8HKC - chains F and E of the 7 polymer chains in the assembly; structure by electron microscopy, 2.49 A resolution.

[Chain F]
Molecule: DNA-directed RNA polymerase subunit beta'
Source organism: Escherichia coli K-12
Notes: EC 2.7.7.6
Reference sequence: P0A8T7 (RPOC_ECOLI); numbering as in UniProt (aligned over 2-1407)
Sequence (1425 residues; numbered -1 to 1423; the number before each row is that of its first residue; numbers below 1 keep their minus sign (Met-1 is residue -1)):
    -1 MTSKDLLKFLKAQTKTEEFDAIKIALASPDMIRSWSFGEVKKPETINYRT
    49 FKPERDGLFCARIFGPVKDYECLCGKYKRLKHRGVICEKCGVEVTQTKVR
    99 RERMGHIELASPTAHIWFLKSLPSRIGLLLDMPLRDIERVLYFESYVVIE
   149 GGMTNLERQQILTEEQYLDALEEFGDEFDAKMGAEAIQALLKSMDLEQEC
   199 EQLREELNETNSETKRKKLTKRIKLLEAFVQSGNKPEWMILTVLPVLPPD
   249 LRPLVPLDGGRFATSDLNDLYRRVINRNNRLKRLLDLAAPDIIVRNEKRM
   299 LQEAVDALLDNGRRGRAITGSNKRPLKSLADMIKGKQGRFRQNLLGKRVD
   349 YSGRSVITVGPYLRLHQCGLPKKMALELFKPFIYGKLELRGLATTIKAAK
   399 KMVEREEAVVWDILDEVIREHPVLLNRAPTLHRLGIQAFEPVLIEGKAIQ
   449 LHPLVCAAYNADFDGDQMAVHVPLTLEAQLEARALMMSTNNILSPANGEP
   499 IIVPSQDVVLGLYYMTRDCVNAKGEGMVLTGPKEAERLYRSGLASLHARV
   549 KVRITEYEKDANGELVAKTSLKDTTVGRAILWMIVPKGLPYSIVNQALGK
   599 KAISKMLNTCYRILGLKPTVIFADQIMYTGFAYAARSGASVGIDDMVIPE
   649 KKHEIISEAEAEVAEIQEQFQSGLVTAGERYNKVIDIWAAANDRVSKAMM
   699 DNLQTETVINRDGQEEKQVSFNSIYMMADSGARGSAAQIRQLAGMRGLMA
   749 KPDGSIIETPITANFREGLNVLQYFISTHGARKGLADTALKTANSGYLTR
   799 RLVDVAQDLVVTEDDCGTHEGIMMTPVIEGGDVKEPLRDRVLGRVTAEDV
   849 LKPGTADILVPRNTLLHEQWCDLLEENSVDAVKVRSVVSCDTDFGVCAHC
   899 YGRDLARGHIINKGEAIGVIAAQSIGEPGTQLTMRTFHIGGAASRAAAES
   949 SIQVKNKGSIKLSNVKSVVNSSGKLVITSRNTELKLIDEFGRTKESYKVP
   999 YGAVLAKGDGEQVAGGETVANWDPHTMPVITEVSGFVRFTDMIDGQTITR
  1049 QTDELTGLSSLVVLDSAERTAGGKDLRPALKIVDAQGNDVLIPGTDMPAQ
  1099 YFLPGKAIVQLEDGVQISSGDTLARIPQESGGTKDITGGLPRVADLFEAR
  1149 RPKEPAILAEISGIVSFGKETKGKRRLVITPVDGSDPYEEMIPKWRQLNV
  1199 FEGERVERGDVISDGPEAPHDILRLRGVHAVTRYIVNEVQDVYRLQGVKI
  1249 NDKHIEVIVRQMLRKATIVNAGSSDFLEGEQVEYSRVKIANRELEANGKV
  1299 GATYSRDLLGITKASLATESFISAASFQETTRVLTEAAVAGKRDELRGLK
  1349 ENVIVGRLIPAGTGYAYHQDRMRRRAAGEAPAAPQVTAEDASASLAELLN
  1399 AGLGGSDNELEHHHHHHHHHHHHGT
Disordered / not traced: -1 to 14, 931-956, 960-1135, 1377-1423
Differences from the reference sequence: initiating methionine (-1); expression tag (0-1, 1408-1423)
Metal / ion sites: Zn2+ site 1: Cys70, Cys72, Cys85, Cys88; Mg2+: Asp460, Asp462, Asp464; Zn2+ site 2: Cys814, Cys888, Cys895, Cys898
UniProt features mapped onto this chain:
  - binding site (Zn(2+)): Cys70, Cys72, Cys85, Cys88, Cys814, Cys888, Cys895, Cys898
  - binding site (Mg(2+)): Asp460, Asp462, Asp464
  - modified residue: Lys983 (N6-acetyllysine)
  - mutagenesis: Gln504 (Q504P: Resistant to antibiotics salinamide A and B), Asn690 (N690D: Resistant to antibiotics salinamide A and B), Met697 (M697V: Resistant to antibiotics salinamide A and B), Ala735 (A735T: Resistant to antibiotics salinamide A and B), Arg738 (R738C/H/P/S: Resistant to antibiotics salinamide A and B), Ala748 (A748E: Resistant to antibiotics salinamide A and B), Pro758 (P758S/T: Resistant to antibiotics salinamide A and B), Phe763 (F763C: Resistant to antibiotics salinamide A and B), Ser775 (S775A: Resistant to antibiotics salinamide A and B), Ala779 (A779T/V: Resistant to antibiotics salinamide A and B), Arg780 (R780C: Resistant to antibiotics salinamide A and B), Gly782 (G782A/C: Resistant to antibiotics salinamide A and B), 1 further mutagenesis entry in UniProt
From the paper describing this entry:
  - binding site for the 54-nt DNA strand: Arg47

[Chain E]
Molecule: RNA polymerase sigma factor RpoH
Source organism: Escherichia coli K-12
Reference sequence: P0AGB3 (RPOH_ECOLI); residue numbers follow UniProt; this construct covers 1-284
Sequence (284 residues; numbered 1 to 284; the number before each row is that of its first residue):
     1 MTDKMQSLALAPVGNLDSYIRAANAWPMLSADEERALAEKLHYHGDLEAA
    51 KTLILSHLRFVVHIARNYAGYGLPQADLIQEGNIGLMKAVRRFNPEVGVR
   101 LVSFAVHWIKAEIHEYVLRNWRIVKVATTKAQRKLFFNLRKTKQRLGWFN
   151 QDEVEMVARELGVTSKDVREMESRMAAQDMTFDLSSDDDSDSQPMAPVLY
   201 LQDKSSNFADGIEDDNWEEQAANRLTDAMQGLDERSQDIIRARWLDEDNK
   251 STLQELADRYGVSAERVRQLEKNAMKKLRAAIEA
Disordered / not traced: 1-8, 184-197
UniProt features mapped onto this chain:
  - DNA-binding region: Leu253 to Lys272 (H-T-H motif)
  - motif: Asp77 to Gln80 (Interaction with polymerase core subunit RpoC)
  - mutagenesis: Gln80 (Q80N/R: Decrease in activity. Exhibits reduced affinity for core RNAP)
From the paper describing this entry:
  - binding site for the 54-nt DNA strand: Lys130, Glu265, Arg268
  - binding site for the 54-nt DNA strand: Asn94, Val97, Phe104, His107, Trp108, Thr128, Arg266
  - mutagenesis - T128A, K130A, L253A, E265A, R266A, R268A: decreased catalytic activity
  - post-translational modification sites: Tyr260 (citing earlier work)

[Chain F / chain E interface]
Contacting residue pairs - 76 pairs, chain F then chain E:
  Glu42(F) with Lys125(E), salt bridge
  Thr43(F) with Ile123(E), hydrogen bond (side chain-backbone)
  Ile44(F) with Val124(E)
  Tyr46(F) with Arg122(E), hydrogen bond; Val124(E), hydrophobic; Lys125(E); Arg174(E)
  Lys79(F) with Glu247(E), salt bridge
  Tyr140(F) with Val13(E); Gly14(E)
  Phe141(F) with Val13(E), hydrogen bond (backbone-backbone); Gly14(E)
  Glu142(F) with Pro12(E); Gly14(E)
  Glu162(F) with Pro12(E)
  Leu166(F) with Leu10(E), hydrophobic
  Pro251(F) with Phe182(E), hydrophobic
  Leu255(F) with Met180(E), hydrophobic
  Gly258(F) with Arg122(E); Ala177(E)
  Arg259(F) with Gln178(E); Met180(E), hydrogen bond
  Phe260(F) with Asp179(E), hydrogen bond (backbone-side chain); Met180(E), hydrogen bond (backbone-backbone)
  Ala261(F) with Met180(E); Tyr200(E), hydrophobic
  Thr262(F) with Met180(E), hydrogen bond (backbone-backbone); Thr181(E); Phe182(E), hydrogen bond (backbone-backbone)
  Asp264(F) with Thr181(E), hydrogen bond
  Arg270(F) with Arg119(E); Asn120(E); Arg122(E), hydrogen bond (side chain-backbone); Ile123(E)
  Asn274(F) with Asn120(E), hydrogen bond
  Arg275(F) with Asp77(E), salt bridge
  Arg278(F) with Asp77(E), salt bridge; Gln80(E); Glu81(E), salt bridge; Ile84(E); Tyr116(E)
  Arg281(F) with Glu81(E), salt bridge; Ile84(E)
  Leu282(F) with Gln80(E); Ile84(E), hydrophobic
  Leu285(F) with Met87(E), hydrophobic; Arg91(E)
  Ala287(F) with Met87(E), hydrophobic
  Pro288(F) with Met87(E)
  Asp289(F) with Ala9(E)
  Ile290(F) with Tyr19(E), hydrophobic; Leu55(E), hydrophobic
  Ile291(F) with Gln80(E); Asn83(E); Met87(E), hydrophobic
  Arg293(F) with Leu10(E); Ala11(E), hydrogen bond (side chain-backbone); Val13(E)
  Asn294(F) with Gln80(E), hydrogen bond
  Glu295(F) with Gln80(E), hydrogen bond
  Arg297(F) with Val13(E); Gly14(E); Asn15(E); Leu16(E)
  Met298(F) with Ala76(E), hydrophobic; Gln80(E)
  Ser319(F) with Gln178(E)
  Arg322(F) with Thr181(E), hydrogen bond
  Thr393(F) with Asn216(E); Gln220(E)
  Ile394(F) with Glu213(E); Asn216(E)
  Lys395(F) with Glu213(E), salt bridge; Asp214(E), salt bridge; Trp217(E)
  Lys398(F) with Glu213(E)
Also at the interface, not in a pair above, chain F (52 interface residues in all): Asn45, Tyr144, Tyr165, Val253, Gly257, Ser263, Asn266, Asp267, Arg271, Thr392, Lys399
Also at the interface, not in a pair above, chain E (46 interface residues in all): Ala22, Ile54, Leu58, Pro74, Glu112, Ser173, Ile212
From the paper, about this interface:
  - interface residues, chain F: Arg275(F), Arg278(F), Arg281(F), Leu282(F), Leu285(F), Ile291(F), Glu295(F), Met298(F)
  - interface residues, chain E: Leu47(E), Ile54(E), Asp77(E), Glu81(E), Ile84(E), Met87(E)

[Summary]
52 residues of chain F and 46 residues of chain E are in contact, with 15 hydrogen bonds and 8 salt bridges.
Among the polar pairs are Glu42(F)-Lys125(E), Lys79(F)-Glu247(E) and Arg275(F)-Asp77(E). From the paper: a
binding site for the 54-nt DNA strand at Arg47(F) and Lys130(E) among others; T128A, K130A and L253A of chain
E, among others, reduce catalytic activity; 6 substitutions were tested in all.
Chain F is DNA-directed RNA polymerase subunit beta' and chain E is RNA polymerase sigma factor RpoH, both
from Escherichia coli K-12; the structure, Cryo-EM structure of E. coli RNAP sigma32 complex, was determined
by electron microscopy.
